PDB entry 5EXS | X-ray diffraction, 2.50 A resolution | chain A

[Chain A]
Molecule: Transcriptional regulator FleQ
From: Pseudomonas aeruginosa
Reference sequence: G3XCV0 (G3XCV0_PSEAE); residues 137-394 here = UniProt positions 137-394
Amino-acid sequence (260 residues; row label = number of the first residue in the row):
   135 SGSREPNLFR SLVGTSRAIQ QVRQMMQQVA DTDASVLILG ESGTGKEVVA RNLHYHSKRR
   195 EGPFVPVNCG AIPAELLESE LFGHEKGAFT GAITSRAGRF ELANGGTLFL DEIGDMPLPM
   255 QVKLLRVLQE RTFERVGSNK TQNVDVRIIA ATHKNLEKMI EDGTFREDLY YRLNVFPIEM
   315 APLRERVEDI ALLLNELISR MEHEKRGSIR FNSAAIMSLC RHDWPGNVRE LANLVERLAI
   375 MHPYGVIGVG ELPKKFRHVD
Unresolved in the structure: 135-141, 394
Sequence notes: expression tag (135-136)
Residues lining bound ligands: ATP-gamma-S (AGS; phosphothiophosphoric acid-adenylate ester): Arg144, Ser145, Leu146, Val147, Ile153, Glu175, Ser176, Gly177, Thr178, Gly179, Lys180, Glu181, Val182, Asp245, His287, Arg320, Leu327, Glu330, Arg334, Val362, Arg363
UniProt features mapped onto this chain:
  - binding site (3',3'-c-di-GMP): Leu142, Asn186 to Tyr189, Glu330 to Gly341
  - binding site (ADP): Val147, Gly177 to Val182, Arg334, Arg363
  - mutagenesis: Arg144 (R144A: Almost complete loss of biofilm formation), Arg185 (R185A: Almost complete loss of biofilm formation; R185E: More than 75% repressed pel transcription), Asn186 (N186A: More than 75% repressed pel transcription), Glu330 (E330A: More than 75% repressed pel transcription), Arg334 (R334E: More than 75% repressed pel transcription)
What the authors report for this chain:
  - binding site for ATP-gamma-S: Ser176, Lys180, Asp245, Arg334, Arg363
  - contacts within the chain: Glu181-Arg185 (salt bridge), Arg144-Arg334 (pi stacking)
  - mutagenesis - R185E, R334E: abolished catalytic activity on ATP
  - mutagenesis - I374E: decreased catalytic activity on ATP
  - mutagenesis - T149E, V380E (1.5-fold): increased catalytic activity on ATP
  - mutagenesis - R185E, N186A, E330A, R334E: abolished signaling in response to YfiN overexpression
  - mutagenesis - T149E: abolished signaling in response to c-di-GMP
  - mutagenesis - V380E: decreased signaling in response to diguanylate cyclase
  - mutagenesis - I374E: increased signaling

[Summary]
Bound to chain A: ATP-gamma-S. UniProt lists 17 residues binding 3',3'-c-di-GMP, 9 ADP-binding residues and 5
mutagenesis sites. The paper reports a binding site for ATP-gamma-S at Ser176, Lys180 and Asp245 among others;
R185E, N186A and E330A, among others, abolish signaling in response to YfiN overexpression; 7 substitutions
were tested in all.
Chain A is Transcriptional regulator FleQ (Pseudomonas aeruginosa); the structure, AAA+ ATPase FleQ from
Pseudomonas aeruginosa bound to ATP-gamma-S, was determined by X-ray diffraction together with 5EXX, 5EXP and
5EXT from the same study.
